Entry 1WPY (X-ray diffraction, 1.60 A resolution); this record covers chains A and B.

Chain A (and B):
Name: biotin--[acetyl-CoA-carboxylase] ligase
Source organism: Pyrococcus horikoshii
Notes: EC 6.3.4.15; chain B of this document is another copy of the same molecule, construct and numbering; everything in this record applies to it too
UniProtKB: O57883 (O57883_PYRHO); residues 1-235 here = UniProt positions 1-235
Sequence (235 residues; numbered 1 to 235; the number before each row is that of its first residue):
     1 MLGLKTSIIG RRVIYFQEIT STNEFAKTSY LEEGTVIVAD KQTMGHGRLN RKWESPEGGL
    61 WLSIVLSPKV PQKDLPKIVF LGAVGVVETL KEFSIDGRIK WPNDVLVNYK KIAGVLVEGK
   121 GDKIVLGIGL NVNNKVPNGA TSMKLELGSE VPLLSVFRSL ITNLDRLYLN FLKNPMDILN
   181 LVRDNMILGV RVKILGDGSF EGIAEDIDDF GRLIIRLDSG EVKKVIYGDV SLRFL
Sequence notes: modified residue (1, 44, 143, 176, 186)
Modified residues: Mse1, Mse44, Mse143, Mse176, Mse186 (selenomethionine; parent Met)
Ligand contacts: biotin (BTN): S21, T22, N23, Q42, Mse44, G45, H46, G47, R48, W53, W61, L62, S63, N103, D104, K111, G114, V115, L116, G127, I128, G129

Chain A / chain B interface:
Residue-residue contacts - 50 pairs, chain A then chain B:
  Mse1(A) - L2(B)  hydrophobic
  Mse1(A) - Y15(B)
  Mse1(A) - V38(B)
  Mse1(A) - D40(B)
  Mse1(A) - L153(B)  hydrophobic
  Mse1(A) - L154(B)  hydrophobic
  Mse1(A) - F157(B)  hydrophobic
  L2(A) - Y15(B)  hydrophobic
  L2(A) - D40(B)
  G3(A) - Y15(B)  hydrogen bond (backbone-side chain)
  G3(A) - D40(B)  hydrogen bond (backbone-side chain)
  L4(A) - Y15(B)  hydrogen bond (backbone-side chain)
  L4(A) - Q17(B)
  L4(A) - D40(B)
  K5(A) - E57(B)  salt bridge
  T6(A) - Q17(B)  hydrogen bond
  G10(A) - Y15(B)
  G10(A) - Q17(B)  hydrogen bond (backbone-side chain)
  R11(A) - F16(B)
  R11(A) - Q17(B)  hydrogen bond (backbone-backbone)
  R12(A) - Y15(B)
  R12(A) - F16(B)
  V13(A) - V13(B)
  V13(A) - I14(B)
  V13(A) - Y15(B)  hydrogen bond (backbone-backbone)
  I14(A) - V13(B)
  Y15(A) - Mse1(B)
  Y15(A) - L2(B)
  Y15(A) - G3(B)  hydrogen bond (side chain-backbone)
  Y15(A) - L4(B)  hydrogen bond (side chain-backbone)
  Y15(A) - G10(B)
  Y15(A) - R12(B)
  Y15(A) - V13(B)  hydrogen bond (backbone-backbone)
  F16(A) - R11(B)
  F16(A) - R12(B)
  Q17(A) - L4(B)
  Q17(A) - T6(B)  hydrogen bond (side chain-backbone)
  Q17(A) - G10(B)  hydrogen bond (side chain-backbone)
  Q17(A) - R11(B)  hydrogen bond (backbone-backbone)
  V38(A) - Mse1(B)  hydrophobic
  D40(A) - Mse1(B)  hydrogen bond (side chain-backbone)
  D40(A) - L2(B)  hydrogen bond (side chain-backbone)
  D40(A) - G3(B)  hydrogen bond (side chain-backbone)
  D40(A) - L4(B)
  E57(A) - K5(B)  salt bridge
  L60(A) - Mse1(B)  hydrophobic
  L153(A) - Mse1(B)  hydrophobic
  L154(A) - Mse1(B)
  L154(A) - L154(B)  hydrophobic
  F157(A) - Mse1(B)  hydrophobic
Interface residues without a listed pair, chain A (23 interface residues in all): F25, A39
Interface residues without a listed pair, chain B (22 interface residues in all): F25, L60

Overview:
Chain A and chain B form an interface of 23 and 22 residues respectively; the contacts include 16 hydrogen
bonds and 2 salt bridges. Among the polar pairs are K5(A)-E57(B), G3(A)-Y15(B) and G3(A)-D40(B). Ligands of
chain A: biotin.
Both chains are biotin--[acetyl-CoA-carboxylase] ligase (Pyrococcus horikoshii). Entry 1WPY (Crystal Structure
Of Biotin-(Acetyl-CoA-Carboxylase) ligase From Pyrococcus Horikoshii Ot3 in complex with biotin) was
determined by X-ray diffraction together with 1WQ7, 1WQW and 1WNL from the same study.
